Entry 5FM9 (X-ray diffraction, 2.92 A resolution); this record covers chain A.

[Chain A]
Protein: Neurogenic locus notch homolog protein 1
Organism: Homo sapiens
Notes: fragment: egf domains 4-7
UniProtKB: P46531 (NOTC1_HUMAN); residues 140-294 here = UniProt positions 140-294
Sequence (157 residues; numbered 138 to 294; the number before each row is that of its first residue):
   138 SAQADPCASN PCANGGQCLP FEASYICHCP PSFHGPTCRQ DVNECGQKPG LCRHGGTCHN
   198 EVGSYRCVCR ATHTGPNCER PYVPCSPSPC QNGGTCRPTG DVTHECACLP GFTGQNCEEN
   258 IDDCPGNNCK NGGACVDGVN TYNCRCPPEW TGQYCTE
Disordered / not traced: 138-140
Differences from the reference sequence: expression tag (138-139)
Cystine bridges: C144-C155, C149-C164, C166-C175, C182-C195, C189-C204, C206-C215, C222-C233, C227-C243, C245-C254, C261-C272, C266-C281, C283-C292
Metal / ion sites: Ca2+ site 1: D178, V179, E181, N197, E198, S201; Ca2+ site 2: N257, I258, D260, D274, G275
Swiss-Prot annotation at these positions:
  - glycosylation: S146 (O-linked (Glc...) serine), T194 (O-linked (Fuc...) threonine), T232 (O-linked (Fuc...) threonine)
Reported in the primary citation:
  - contacts within the chain: A208-V239, H191-H210, Y219-P221

[Overview]
The Ca2+ site 1 is built by D178, V179, E181, N197, E198 and S201. N257, I258, D260, D274 and G275 form the
Ca2+ site 2. The paper reports contacts within the chain involving A208, V239 and H210 among others.
Chain A is Neurogenic locus notch homolog protein 1 (Homo sapiens); the structure, human Notch 1, EGF 4-7, was
determined by X-ray diffraction together with 5FMA from the same study.
